PDB entry 3SSN | X-ray diffraction, 2.39 A resolution | chains A and C of the 4 polymer chains in the assembly

# Chain A (and C)
Protein: Methyltransferase
Organism: Micromonospora griseorubida
Notes: EC 2.1.1.-; chain C of this document is another copy of the same molecule, construct and numbering; everything in this record applies to it too
Reference sequence: Q83WF2 (Q83WF2_MICGR); numbering as in UniProt (aligned over 1-399)
Sequence (419 residues; row label = number of the first residue in the row; numbers below 1 keep their minus sign (Met-19 is residue -19)):
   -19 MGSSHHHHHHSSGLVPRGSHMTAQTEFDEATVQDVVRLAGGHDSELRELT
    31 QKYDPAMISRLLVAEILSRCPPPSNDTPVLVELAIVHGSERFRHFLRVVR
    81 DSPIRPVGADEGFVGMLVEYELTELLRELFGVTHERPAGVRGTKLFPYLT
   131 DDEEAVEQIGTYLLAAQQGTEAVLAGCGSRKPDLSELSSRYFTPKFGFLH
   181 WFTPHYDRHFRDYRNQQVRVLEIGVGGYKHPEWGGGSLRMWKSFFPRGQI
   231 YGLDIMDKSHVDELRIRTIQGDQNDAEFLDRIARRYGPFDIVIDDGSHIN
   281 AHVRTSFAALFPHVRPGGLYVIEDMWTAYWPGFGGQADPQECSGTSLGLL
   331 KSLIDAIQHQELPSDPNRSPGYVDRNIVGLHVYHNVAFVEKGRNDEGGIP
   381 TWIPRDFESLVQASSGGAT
Unresolved in the structure: -19 to 5, 345-348, 396-399 (chain C: -19 to 5, 340-350, 383-399)
Sequence notes: expression tag (-19 to 0)
Metal / ion sites: Mg2+: Asp275, Asp304 (together with Mycinamicin VI)
Small-molecule neighbours:
  - Mycinamicin VI (MVI), molecule 1: Ile139, Gly140, Leu143, Leu144, Gln147
  - Mycinamicin VI (MVI), molecule 2: Phe172, Thr173, Pro174, Leu179, His180, Tyr208, Trp213, Asp275, His278, Asp304, Trp306
  - S-adenosylhomocysteine (SAH): Thr173, Pro174, Lys175, Glu202, Gly204, Val205, Gly206, Gly207, Tyr208, Gly216, Ser217, Leu233, Asp234, Ile235, Met236, Gly251, Asp252, Gln253, Asp275, Gly276, Ser277, His282
Curated features (UniProtKB/Swiss-Prot):
  - active site: His278 (Proton acceptor)
  - binding site (S-adenosyl-L-methionine): Thr173, Glu202 to Tyr208, Ser217, Asp234, Asp252, Gln253, Asp275
  - binding site (Mg(2+)): Asp275, Glu303, Asp304
  - mutagenesis: Tyr208 (Y208F: Decreased catalytic activity), His278 (H278A/K/Q: Abolishes catalytic activity), Ile279 (I279V: Slightly increased catalytic activity)
What the authors report for this chain:
  - Mg2+ coordination: Asp275, Asp304
  - conformationally variable residues: Glu303
  - catalytic residues: His278
  - binding site for Mycinamicin VI: His278
  - catalytic residues: Tyr208 (proposed by the authors, not directly observed)
  - binding site for S-adenosylhomocysteine: Tyr208
  - mutagenesis - H278A, H278K, H278Q: abolished catalytic activity on Mycinamicin VI
  - mutagenesis - Y208F: decreased catalytic activity on Mycinamicin VI
  - mutagenesis - I279V: unchanged catalytic activity on Mycinamicin VI

# Interface between chain A and chain C
Pairs across the interface - 67 pairs, chain A then chain C:
  Arg80(A) with Asp81(C), salt bridge
  Asp81(A) with Arg80(C), salt bridge
  Gly95(A) with Phe178(C)
  Met96(A) with Gly177(C); Phe178(C), hydrophobic; Trp181(C), hydrophobic
  Glu115(A) with Arg188(C), salt bridge; Arg191(C), salt bridge
  Pro117(A) with Pro184(C); His185(C); Arg188(C)
  Ala118(A) with His185(C)
  Thr123(A) with Trp181(C)
  Leu125(A) with Phe178(C)
  Phe126(A) with Phe178(C), hydrophobic
  Leu143(A) with Phe178(C), hydrophobic
  Leu144(A) with Phe172(C), hydrophobic
  Ala146(A) with Phe178(C), hydrophobic
  Gln147(A) with Ser168(C); Thr173(C), hydrogen bond (side chain-backbone); Pro174(C); Phe176(C), hydrogen bond (side chain-backbone); Gly177(C); Phe178(C)
  Gln148(A) with Ser169(C), hydrogen bond (side chain-backbone); Phe172(C)
  Thr150(A) with Gly177(C)
  Glu151(A) with Ser165(C); Glu166(C); Ser169(C), hydrogen bond
  Leu154(A) with Phe176(C), hydrophobic; Trp181(C), hydrophobic
  Arg160(A) with Asp163(C), salt bridge; Ser165(C), hydrogen bond
  Asp163(A) with Arg160(C), salt bridge
  Ser165(A) with Glu151(C); Arg160(C)
  Glu166(A) with Glu151(C)
  Ser168(A) with Gln147(C)
  Ser169(A) with Gln148(C), hydrogen bond (backbone-side chain); Glu151(C), hydrogen bond
  Phe172(A) with Leu144(C), hydrophobic; Gln148(C)
  Thr173(A) with Gln147(C), hydrogen bond (backbone-side chain)
  Pro174(A) with Gln147(C)
  Phe176(A) with Gln147(C), hydrogen bond (backbone-side chain); Glu151(C)
  Gly177(A) with Met96(C); Gln147(C); Thr150(C)
  Phe178(A) with Gly95(C); Met96(C), hydrophobic; Leu125(C); Phe126(C), hydrophobic; Leu143(C), hydrophobic; Ala146(C), hydrophobic; Gln147(C)
  Leu179(A) with Leu125(C), hydrophobic
  Trp181(A) with Thr123(C); Thr150(C); Leu154(C), hydrophobic
  Pro184(A) with Pro117(C), hydrophobic
  His185(A) with Pro117(C); Ala118(C)
  Arg188(A) with Glu115(C), salt bridge; Pro117(C)
  Arg191(A) with Glu115(C), salt bridge
Interface residues without a listed pair, chain A (37 interface residues in all): Ser54
Interface residues without a listed pair, chain C (36 interface residues in all): Leu179

# Summary
Chain A and chain C form an interface of 37 and 36 residues respectively; the contacts include 9 hydrogen
bonds and 8 salt bridges. Polar contacts include Arg80(A)-Asp81(C), Glu115(A)-Arg188(C) and
Glu115(A)-Arg191(C). The paper reports catalytic residues His278(A) and Tyr208(A); H278A, H278K and H278Q of
chain A abolish catalytic activity on Mycinamicin VI; 5 substitutions were tested in all.
Chain A and chain C are both Methyltransferase (Micromonospora griseorubida); the structure, MycE
Methyltransferase from the Mycinamycin Biosynthetic Pathway in Complex with Mg, SAH, and Mycinamycin VI, was
determined by X-ray diffraction, deposited together with 3SSM and 3SSO.
